PDB entry 8WFB | electron microscopy, 3.71 A resolution | chains A and C of the 3 polymer chains in the assembly

# Chain A
Protein: dPspCas13b-ADAR2DD
From: Prevotella sp
Amino-acid sequence (1524 residues; row label = number of the first residue in the row; numbers below 1 keep their minus sign (Met-33 is residue -33)):
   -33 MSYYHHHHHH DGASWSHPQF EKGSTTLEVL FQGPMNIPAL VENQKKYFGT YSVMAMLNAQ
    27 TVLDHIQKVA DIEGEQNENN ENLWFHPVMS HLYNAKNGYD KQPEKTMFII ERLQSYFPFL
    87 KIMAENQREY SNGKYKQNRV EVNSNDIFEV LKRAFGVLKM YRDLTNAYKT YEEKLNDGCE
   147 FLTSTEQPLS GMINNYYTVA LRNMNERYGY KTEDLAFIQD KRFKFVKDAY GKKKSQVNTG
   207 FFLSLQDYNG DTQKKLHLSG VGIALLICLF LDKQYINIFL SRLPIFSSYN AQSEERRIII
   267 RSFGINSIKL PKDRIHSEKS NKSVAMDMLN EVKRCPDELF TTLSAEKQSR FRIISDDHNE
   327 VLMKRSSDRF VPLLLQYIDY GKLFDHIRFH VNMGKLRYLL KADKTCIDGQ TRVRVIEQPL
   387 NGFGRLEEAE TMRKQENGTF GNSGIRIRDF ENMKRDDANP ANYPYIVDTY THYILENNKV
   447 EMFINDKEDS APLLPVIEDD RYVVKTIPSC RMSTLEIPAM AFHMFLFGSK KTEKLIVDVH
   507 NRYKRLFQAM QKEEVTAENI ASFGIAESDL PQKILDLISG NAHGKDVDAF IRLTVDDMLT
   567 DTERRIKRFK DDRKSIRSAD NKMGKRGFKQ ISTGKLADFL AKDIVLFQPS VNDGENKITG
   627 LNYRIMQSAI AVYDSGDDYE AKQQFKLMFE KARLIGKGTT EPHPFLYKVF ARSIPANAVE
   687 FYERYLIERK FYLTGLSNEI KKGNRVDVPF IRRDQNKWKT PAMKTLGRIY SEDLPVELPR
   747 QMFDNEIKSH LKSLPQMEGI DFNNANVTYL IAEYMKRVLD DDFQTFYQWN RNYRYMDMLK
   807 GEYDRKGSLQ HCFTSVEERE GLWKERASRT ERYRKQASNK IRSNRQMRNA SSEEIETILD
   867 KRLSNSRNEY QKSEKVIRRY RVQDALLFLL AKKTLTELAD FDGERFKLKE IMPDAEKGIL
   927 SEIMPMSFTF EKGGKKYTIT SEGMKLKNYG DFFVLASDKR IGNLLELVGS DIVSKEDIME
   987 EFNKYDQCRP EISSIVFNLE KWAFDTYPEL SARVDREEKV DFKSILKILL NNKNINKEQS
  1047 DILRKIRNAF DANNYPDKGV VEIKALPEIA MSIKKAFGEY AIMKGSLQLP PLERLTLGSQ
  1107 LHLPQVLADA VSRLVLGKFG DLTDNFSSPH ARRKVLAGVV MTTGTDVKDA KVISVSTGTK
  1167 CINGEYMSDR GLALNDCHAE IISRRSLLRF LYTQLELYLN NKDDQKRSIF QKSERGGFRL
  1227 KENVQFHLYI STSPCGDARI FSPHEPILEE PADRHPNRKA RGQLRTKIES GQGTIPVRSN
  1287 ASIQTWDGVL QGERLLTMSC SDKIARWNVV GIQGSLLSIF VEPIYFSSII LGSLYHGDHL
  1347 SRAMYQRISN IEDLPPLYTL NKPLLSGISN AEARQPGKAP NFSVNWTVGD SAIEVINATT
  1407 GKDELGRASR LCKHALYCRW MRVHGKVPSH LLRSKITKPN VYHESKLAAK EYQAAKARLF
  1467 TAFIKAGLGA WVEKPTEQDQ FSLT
Not modelled in the structure: -33 to 283, 579-597, 920-1105
Metal / ion sites: Zn2+: His1184, Cys1241, Cys1306 (shared with 8AZ_23(C) of chain C)
Ligand contacts: inositol hexakisphosphate (IHP): Asn1181, Asp1182, Ile1187, Arg1190, Arg1191, Thr1303, Lys1309, Arg1312, Gly1320, Ser1321, Lys1419, Tyr1448, Lys1452, Tyr1458, Lys1462, Trp1477, Val1478, Glu1479, Lys1480, Asp1485

# Chain C
Molecule: target RNA
From: synthetic construct
Sequence (36 nucleotides; numbered -2 to 33; the number before each row is that of its first residue; numbers below 1 keep their minus sign (G-2 is residue -2)):
    -2 GAAUGCAGAG UAGAGGCCGC AGGAUXGUUU AGAACA
Not modelled in the structure: -2 to -1
Modified positions: 8AZ (8-aza-nebularine-5'-monophosphate) at position 23
Metal / ion sites: Zn2+: 8AZ_23 (shared with His1184(A), Cys1241(A), Cys1306(A) of chain A)

# How chain A and chain C interact
Contacting residue pairs (33):
  Arg421(A) - A0(C)  base contact
  Gly600(A) - C3(C)  sugar contact
  Lys601(A) - A4(C)  salt bridge to the phosphate
  Arg630(A) - A0(C)  hydrogen bond to the base
  Arg851(A) - G16(C)  salt bridge to the phosphate
  Val1141(A) - 8AZ_23(C)  base contact
  Gly1164(A) - 8AZ_23(C)  base contact
  Thr1165(A) - 8AZ_23(C)  hydrogen bond to the sugar
  Thr1165(A) - G24(C)  hydrogen bond to the phosphate
  Lys1166(A) - G24(C)  salt bridge to the phosphate
  Lys1166(A) - U25(C)  salt bridge to the phosphate
  His1184(A) - 8AZ_23(C)  hydrogen bond to the sugar
  Glu1186(A) - 8AZ_23(C)  base contact
  Ser1239(A) - 8AZ_23(C)  base contact
  Pro1240(A) - 8AZ_23(C)  base contact
  Cys1241(A) - 8AZ_23(C)  base contact
  Arg1245(A) - 8AZ_23(C)  base contact
  Pro1249(A) - A21(C)  sugar contact
  His1250(A) - A21(C)  sugar contact
  His1261(A) - G12(C)  salt bridge to the phosphate
  Pro1262(A) - G12(C)  phosphate contact
  Asn1263(A) - A11(C)  hydrogen bond to the phosphate
  Asn1263(A) - G12(C)  hydrogen bond to the phosphate
  Arg1264(A) - G12(C)  phosphate contact
  Lys1265(A) - G13(C)  hydrogen bond to the phosphate
  Lys1265(A) - C14(C)  salt bridge to the phosphate
  Ser1276(A) - G24(C)  sugar contact
  Gly1277(A) - G24(C)  sugar contact
  Gln1278(A) - U22(C)  hydrogen bond to the sugar
  Gln1278(A) - G24(C)  hydrogen bond to the base
  Cys1306(A) - 8AZ_23(C)  base contact
  Arg1380(A) - U22(C)  salt bridge to the phosphate
  Ala1385(A) - G24(C)  phosphate contact
Interface residues without a listed pair, chain A (35 interface residues in all): Ser598, Asp604, Ala1185, Thr1238, Gly1279, Asn1387, Thr1405
Interface residues without a listed pair, chain C (14 interface residues in all): C15

# In short
Chain A and chain C form an interface of 35 and 14 residues respectively, with 9 hydrogen bonds and 7 salt
bridges. Among the polar pairs are Arg630(A)-A0(C), Gln1278(A)-G24(C) and Thr1165(A)-8AZ_23(C). Ligands of
chain A: inositol hexakisphosphate.
Chain A is dPspCas13b-ADAR2DD (Prevotella sp) and chain C is target RNA (synthetic construct); the structure,
Cryo-EM structure of the dPspCas13b-ADAR2-crRNA-target RNA complex, was determined by electron microscopy
together with 8WF9 and 8WFA from the same study.
